8GOC - chains M and N of the 12 polymer chains in the assembly; structure by electron microscopy, 4.18 A resolution (low resolution: residue-level contacts below are approximate; hydrogen-bond / salt-bridge calls are withheld).

Chain M:
Protein: Fab30 Heavy Chain
Source organism: Mus musculus
Sequence (237 residues; row label = number of the first residue in the row):
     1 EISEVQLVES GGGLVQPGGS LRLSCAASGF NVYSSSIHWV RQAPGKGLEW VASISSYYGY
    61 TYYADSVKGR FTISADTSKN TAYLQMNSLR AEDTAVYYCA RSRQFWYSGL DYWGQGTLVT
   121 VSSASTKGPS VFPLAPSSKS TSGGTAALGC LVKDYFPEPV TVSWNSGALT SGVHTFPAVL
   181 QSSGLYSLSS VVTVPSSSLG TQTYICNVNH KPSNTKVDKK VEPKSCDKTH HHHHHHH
Disordered / not traced: 1-4, 137-145, 198-205, 224-237
Disulfide bonds: C25-C99, C150-C206

Chain N:
Protein: Fab30 Light Chain
Source organism: Mus musculus
Sequence (215 residues; row label = number of the first residue in the row):
     1 SDIQMTQSPS SLSASVGDRV TITCRASQSV SSAVAWYQQK PGKAPKLLIY SASSLYSGVP
    61 SRFSGSRSGT DFTLTISSLQ PEDFATYYCQ QYKYVPVTFG QGTKVEIKRT VAAPSVFIFP
   121 PSDSQLKSGT ASVVCLLNNF YPREAKVQWK VDNALQSGNS QESVTEQDSK DSTYSLSSTL
   181 TLSKADYEKH KVYACEVTHQ GLSSPVTKSF NRGEC
Disordered / not traced: 152-156, 191-215
Disulfide bonds: C24-C89

Interface between chain M and chain N:
Contacting residue pairs - 42 pairs, chain M then chain N:
  Q42(M) - Q39(N)
  Q42(M) - Y88(N)
  K46(M) - Y88(N)
  G47(M) - F99(N)
  L48(M) - Y88(N)
  L48(M) - Q90(N)
  L48(M) - F99(N)
  E49(M) - F99(N)
  W50(M) - P96(N)
  W50(M) - V97(N)
  D65(M) - D2(N)
  Y98(M) - K43(N)
  Y107(M) - Y92(N)
  S108(M) - Y50(N)
  G109(M) - Y37(N)
  L110(M) - Y37(N)
  L110(M) - L47(N)
  D111(M) - L47(N)
  D111(M) - Y56(N)
  W113(M) - P45(N)
  G114(M) - A44(N)
  F132(M) - Q125(N)
  F132(M) - S128(N)
  P133(M) - S122(N)
  L134(M) - F119(N)
  L134(M) - P120(N)
  L134(M) - V134(N)
  A135(M) - F119(N)
  A135(M) - P120(N)
  A146(M) - F117(N)
  A147(M) - F117(N)
  A147(M) - F119(N)
  L148(M) - F119(N)
  H174(M) - S175(N)
  F176(M) - S163(N)
  F176(M) - S175(N)
  F176(M) - L176(N)
  F176(M) - S177(N)
  P177(M) - S163(N)
  Q181(M) - Q161(N)
  S189(M) - S177(N)
  V191(M) - L136(N)
Interface residues without a listed pair, chain M (33 interface residues in all): Y62, P136, G149, T175, T193
Interface residues without a listed pair, chain N (35 interface residues in all): V95, G100, S124, N138, N139, V164, T165

Overview:
The interface between chain M and chain N involves 33 residues on one side and 35 on the other.
Here chain M is Fab30 Heavy Chain and chain N is Fab30 Light Chain, both from Mus musculus. Entry 8GOC
(Structure of beta-arrestin2 in complex with a phosphopeptide corresponding to the human Vasopressin V2
receptor, V2R) was determined by electron microscopy together with 8GO8, 8GOO, 8GP3, 8I0N, 8I0Q, 8I0Z and 8I10
from the same study.
